2Z4I - chain A; structure by X-ray diffraction, 2.60 A resolution.

# Chain A
Protein: Copper homeostasis protein cutF
Source organism: Escherichia coli
UniProtKB: P40710 (CUTF_ECOLI); residues 1-216 here correspond to UniProt positions 21-236 (UniProt number = residue number + 20)
Sequence (233 residues; row label = number of the first residue in the row):
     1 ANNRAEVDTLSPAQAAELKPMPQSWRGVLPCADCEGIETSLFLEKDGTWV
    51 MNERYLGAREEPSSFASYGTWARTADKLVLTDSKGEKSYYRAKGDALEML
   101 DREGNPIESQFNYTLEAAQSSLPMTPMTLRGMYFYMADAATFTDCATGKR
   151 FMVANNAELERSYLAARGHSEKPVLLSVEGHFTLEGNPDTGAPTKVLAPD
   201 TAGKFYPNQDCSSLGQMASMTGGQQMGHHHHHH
Disordered / not traced: 1-19, 188-192, 215-233
Sequence notes: engineered mutation A1 (Cys21 in P40710); expression tag (217-233)
Modified / non-standard residues: Mse21, Mse51, Mse99, Mse124, Mse127, Mse132, Mse136, Mse152 (selenomethionine; parent Met); Mse217, Mse220, Mse226 (selenomethionine)
Cystine bridges: C31-C34, C145-C211
Curated features (UniProtKB/Swiss-Prot):
  - region: Mse124 to Mse136 (Could contain a copper-binding motif)
  - motif: C31 to C34 (CXXC)

# Summary
Chain A is Copper homeostasis protein cutF (Escherichia coli); the structure, Crystal structure of the Cpx
pathway activator NlpE from Escherichia coli, was determined by X-ray diffraction (same publication as 2Z4H).
